PDB entry 5YNF | X-ray diffraction, 1.79 A resolution | chains A and B

Chain A:
Protein: nsp16 protein
From: Human betacoronavirus 2c EMC/2012
Reference sequence: K0BWD0 (K0BWD0_9BETC); residues 1-303 here correspond to UniProt positions 6776-7078 (UniProt number = residue number + 6775)
Amino-acid sequence (303 residues; each row starts with the number of its first residue):
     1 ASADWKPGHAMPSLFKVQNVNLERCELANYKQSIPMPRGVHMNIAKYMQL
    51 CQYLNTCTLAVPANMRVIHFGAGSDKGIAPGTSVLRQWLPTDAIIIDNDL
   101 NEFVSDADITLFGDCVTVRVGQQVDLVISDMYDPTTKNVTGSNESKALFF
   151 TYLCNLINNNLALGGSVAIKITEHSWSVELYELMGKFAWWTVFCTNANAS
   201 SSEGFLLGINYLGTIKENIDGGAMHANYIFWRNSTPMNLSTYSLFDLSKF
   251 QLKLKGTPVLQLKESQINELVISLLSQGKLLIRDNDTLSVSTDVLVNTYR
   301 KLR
Unresolved in the structure: 294-303
Ligand contacts: 7-methyl-gpppa (GTA; p1-7-methylguanosine-P3-adenosine-5',5'-triphosphate): Cys25, Glu26, Leu27, Tyr30, Lys31, Lys46, Asp130, Tyr132, Pro134, Thr136, Lys137, Val139, Lys170, Thr172, Glu173, His174, Ser175, Asn198, Ser201, Ser202, Glu203

Chain B:
Protein: nsp10 protein
From: Human betacoronavirus 2c EMC/2012
Reference sequence: K4LC41 (K4LC41_9BETC); residues 1-140 here correspond to UniProt positions 4238-4377 (UniProt number = residue number + 4237)
Amino-acid sequence (140 residues; each row starts with the number of its first residue):
     1 AGSNTEFASNSSVLSLVNFTVDPQKAYLDFVNAGGAPLTNCVKMLTPKTG
    51 TGIAISVKPESTADQETYGGASVCLYCRAHIEHPDVSGVCKYKGKFVQIP
   101 AQCVRDPVGFCLSNTPCNVCQYWIGYGCNCDSLRQAALPQ
Unresolved in the structure: 1-5, 131-140
Metal / ion sites: Zn2+ site 1: Cys74, Cys77, His83, Cys90; Zn2+ site 2: Cys117, Cys120, Cys128, Cys130

Interface between chain A and chain B:
Residue-residue contacts - 47 pairs, chain A then chain B:
  Pro37(A) with Leu45(B)
  Arg38(A) with Lys43(B), hydrogen bond (backbone-side chain)
  Val40(A) with Lys43(B); Leu45(B), hydrophobic
  His41(A) with Asn40(B), hydrogen bond; Cys41(B)
  Ile44(A) with Val42(B), hydrophobic; Lys43(B); Met44(B), hydrophobic
  Met48(A) with Leu45(B)
  Asp75(A) with Asn40(B), hydrogen bond (backbone-side chain)
  Lys76(A) with Asn40(B)
  Ile78(A) with Asn40(B); Val42(B), hydrophobic
  Pro80(A) with Val42(B), hydrophobic
  Ser83(A) with Met44(B); Phe96(B)
  Val84(A) with Met44(B)
  Arg86(A) with Lys58(B); Gly94(B); Phe96(B)
  Gln87(A) with Met44(B); Leu45(B), hydrogen bond (side chain-backbone); Lys58(B); Pro59(B); Phe96(B)
  Leu89(A) with Lys58(B), hydrogen bond (backbone-side chain)
  Pro90(A) with Lys58(B)
  Thr91(A) with Val57(B); Lys58(B)
  Glu102(A) with His80(B), salt bridge
  Val104(A) with Ala71(B), hydrophobic; Cys77(B); His80(B)
  Ser105(A) with Ala71(B); Lys93(B), hydrogen bond (backbone-side chain)
  Asp106(A) with Gly69(B); Gly70(B), hydrogen bond (side chain-backbone); Ala71(B), hydrogen bond (side chain-backbone); Lys93(B); Gly94(B), hydrogen bond (side chain-backbone); Lys95(B)
  Ala107(A) with Lys93(B), hydrogen bond (backbone-side chain)
  Leu244(A) with Leu45(B), hydrophobic
  Leu247(A) with Leu45(B); Thr46(B)
  Gln251(A) with Lys58(B)
Also at the interface, not in a pair above, chain A (27 interface residues in all): Phe103, Thr110
Also at the interface, not in a pair above, chain B (22 interface residues in all): Pro47, Arg78, Tyr92

Summary:
27 residues of chain A and 22 residues of chain B are in contact; the contacts include 10 hydrogen bonds and 1
salt bridge. Among the polar pairs are Glu102(A)-His80(B), Arg38(A)-Lys43(B) and His41(A)-Asn40(B). Bound to
chain A: 7-methyl-gpppa.
Here chain A is nsp16 protein and chain B is nsp10 protein, both from Human betacoronavirus 2c EMC/2012. Entry
5YNF (Crystal structure of MERS-CoV nsp16/nsp10 complex bound to m7GpppA) was determined by X-ray diffraction.
